Entry 3S28 (X-ray diffraction, 2.80 A resolution); this record covers chains A and B of the 4 polymer chains in the assembly.

Chain A (and B):
Molecule: Sucrose synthase 1
Source organism: Arabidopsis thaliana
Notes: EC 2.4.1.13; chain B of this document is another copy of the same molecule, construct and numbering; everything in this record applies to it too
Reference sequence: P49040 (SUS1_ARATH); numbering as in UniProt (aligned over 1-808)
Amino-acid sequence (816 residues; each row starts with the number of its first residue):
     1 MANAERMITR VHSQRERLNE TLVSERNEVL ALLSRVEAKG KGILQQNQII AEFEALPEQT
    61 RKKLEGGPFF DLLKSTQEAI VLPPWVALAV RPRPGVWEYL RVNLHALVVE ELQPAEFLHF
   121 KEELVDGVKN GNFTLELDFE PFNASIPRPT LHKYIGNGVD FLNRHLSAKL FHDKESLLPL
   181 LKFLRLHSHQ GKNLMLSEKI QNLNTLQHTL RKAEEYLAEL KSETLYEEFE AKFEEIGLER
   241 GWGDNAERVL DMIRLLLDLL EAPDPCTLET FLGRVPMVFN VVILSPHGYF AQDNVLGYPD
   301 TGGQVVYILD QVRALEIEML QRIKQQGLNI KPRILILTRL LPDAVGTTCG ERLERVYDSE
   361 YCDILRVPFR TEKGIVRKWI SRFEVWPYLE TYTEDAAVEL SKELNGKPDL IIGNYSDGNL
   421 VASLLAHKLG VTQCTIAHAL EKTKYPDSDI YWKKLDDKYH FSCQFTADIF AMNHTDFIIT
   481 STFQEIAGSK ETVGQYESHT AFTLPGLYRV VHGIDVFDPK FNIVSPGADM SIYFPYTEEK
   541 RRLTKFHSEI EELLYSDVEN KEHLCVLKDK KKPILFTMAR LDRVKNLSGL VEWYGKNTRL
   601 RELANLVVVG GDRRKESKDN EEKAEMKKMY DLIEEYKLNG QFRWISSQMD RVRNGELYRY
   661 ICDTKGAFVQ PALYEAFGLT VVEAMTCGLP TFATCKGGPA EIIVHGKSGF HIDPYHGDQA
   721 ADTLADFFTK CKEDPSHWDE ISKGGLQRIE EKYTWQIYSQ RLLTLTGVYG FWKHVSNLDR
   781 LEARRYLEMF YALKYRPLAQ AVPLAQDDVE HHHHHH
Not modelled in the structure: 1-26, 808-816 (chain B: 1-27, 808-816)
Construct notes: expression tag (809-816)
Metal / ion sites: K+: Leu184, Arg185, His187, Asn193, Leu194, Leu196
Ligand contacts:
  - oligosaccharide (1,5-anhydro-D-arabino-hex-1-enitol, 1,5-anhydro-D-fructose units): Gly303, Gln304, Tyr307, His438, Ala439, Glu675, Ala676, Phe677, Gly678, Leu679
  - malonic acid (MLA): Phe710, Thr723, Asp726, Phe727, Lys730, His737
  - UDP (uridine-5'-diphosphate): Leu296, Gly297, Gly302, Gly303, Gln304, Val306, Tyr533, Met578, Ala579, Arg580, Lys585, Val609, Ser647, Gln648, Asn654, Tyr658, Glu675, Gly678, Leu679, Thr680, Glu683

How chain A and chain B interact:
Pairs across the interface - 47 pairs, chain A then chain B:
  Arg93(A) - Arg211(B)
  Pro147(A) - Phe171(B)  hydrophobic
  Pro147(A) - His172(B)
  Arg148(A) - His172(B)
  Arg148(A) - Glu261(B)
  Pro149(A) - Glu261(B)
  Thr150(A) - Glu261(B)  hydrogen bond (backbone-side chain)
  Leu151(A) - Leu257(B)
  Leu151(A) - Glu261(B)  hydrogen bond (backbone-side chain)
  Lys153(A) - Asp258(B)  salt bridge
  Tyr154(A) - Asp258(B)  hydrogen bond
  Tyr154(A) - Ala262(B)
  Phe161(A) - Phe171(B)  hydrophobic
  Phe161(A) - His172(B)
  Phe161(A) - Glu261(B)
  Arg164(A) - Asp258(B)  salt bridge
  Arg164(A) - Ala262(B)  hydrogen bond (side chain-backbone)
  Arg164(A) - Asp264(B)  salt bridge
  His165(A) - Phe171(B)
  Ala168(A) - Ala168(B)  hydrophobic
  Phe171(A) - Pro147(B)  hydrophobic
  Phe171(A) - Phe161(B)  hydrophobic
  Phe171(A) - His165(B)
  His172(A) - Pro147(B)
  His172(A) - Arg148(B)
  His172(A) - Phe161(B)
  Arg211(A) - Arg93(B)
  Arg211(A) - Thr150(B)  hydrogen bond (side chain-backbone)
  Arg211(A) - Leu151(B)
  Arg211(A) - His152(B)
  Glu215(A) - Lys490(B)  salt bridge
  Leu257(A) - Leu151(B)
  Asp258(A) - Lys153(B)  salt bridge
  Asp258(A) - Tyr154(B)  hydrogen bond
  Asp258(A) - Arg164(B)  salt bridge
  Glu261(A) - Pro149(B)
  Glu261(A) - Thr150(B)  hydrogen bond (side chain-backbone)
  Glu261(A) - Leu151(B)  hydrogen bond (side chain-backbone)
  Glu261(A) - Tyr154(B)
  Glu261(A) - Phe161(B)
  Ala262(A) - Tyr154(B)
  Ala262(A) - Arg164(B)  hydrogen bond (backbone-side chain)
  Asp264(A) - Arg164(B)  salt bridge
  Asp264(A) - Pro265(B)
  Pro265(A) - Asp264(B)
  Pro265(A) - Pro265(B)
  Lys490(A) - Glu215(B)  salt bridge
Other interface residues (no listed pair), chain A (25 interface residues in all): Gln207, Pro263
Other interface residues (no listed pair), chain B (26 interface residues in all): Gln207, Pro263

Summary:
Chain A and chain B form an interface of 25 and 26 residues respectively; the contacts include 9 hydrogen
bonds and 8 salt bridges. Among the polar pairs are Lys153(A)-Asp258(B), Arg164(A)-Asp258(B) and
Arg164(A)-Asp264(B). Ligands of chain A: UDP, oligosaccharide and malonic acid.
Chain A and chain B are both Sucrose synthase 1 (Arabidopsis thaliana); the structure, The crystal structure
of sucrose synthase-1 in complex with a breakdown product of the UDP-glucose, was determined by X-ray
diffraction together with 3S27 and 3S29 from the same study.
